Entry 8A50 (X-ray diffraction, 1.48 A resolution); this record covers chains A and B.

# Chain A (and B)
Protein: Heat shock factor 2-binding protein
Notes: chain B of this document is another copy of the same molecule, construct and numbering; everything in this record applies to it too
Reference sequence: O75031 (HSF2B_HUMAN); residues 1-32 here correspond to UniProt positions 19-50 (UniProt number = residue number + 18)
Amino-acid sequence (32 residues; row label = number of the first residue in the row):
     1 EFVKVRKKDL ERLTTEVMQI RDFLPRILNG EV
Disordered / not traced: 30-32 (chain B: 31-32)
What the authors report for this chain:
  - self-association interface (contacts with another copy of this molecule): F2 to R6, K7 to L28

# Interface between chain A and chain B
Contacting residue pairs - 20 pairs, chain A then chain B:
  E1(A) with R6(B); K7(B), hydrogen bond (backbone-backbone); K8(B), hydrogen bond (backbone-side chain)
  F2(A) with V5(B); R6(B)
  V3(A) with V3(B); K4(B); V5(B), hydrogen bond (backbone-backbone); K7(B); L10(B), hydrophobic
  K4(A) with F2(B); V3(B)
  V5(A) with F2(B); V3(B), hydrogen bond (backbone-backbone); V5(B), hydrophobic; L10(B), hydrophobic
  R6(A) with E1(B); F2(B)
  K7(A) with E1(B), hydrogen bond (backbone-backbone); V3(B)
Interface residues without a listed pair, chain A (9 interface residues in all): L10, L13
Interface residues without a listed pair, chain B (10 interface residues in all): L13

# Overview
9 residues of chain A face 10 of chain B across their interface; the contacts include 5 hydrogen bonds. Polar
pairs include E1(A)-K8(B), E1(A)-K7(B) and V3(A)-V5(B). The paper reports a self-association interface
involving F2(A) and K7(A).
Chain A and chain B are both Heat shock factor 2-binding protein; the structure, Crystal structure of
HSF2BP-ALPHA1 tetramer, was determined by X-ray diffraction together with 8A51 from the same study.
